Entry 9II3 (electron microscopy, 3.90 A resolution); this record covers chains A and S of the 4 polymer chains in the assembly.

# Chain A
Protein: Beta-arrestin-1
Source organism: Homo sapiens
UniProtKB: P49407 (ARRB1_HUMAN); residues 1-418 here = UniProt positions 1-418
Chain sequence (418 residues; numbered 1 to 418; the number before each row is that of its first residue):
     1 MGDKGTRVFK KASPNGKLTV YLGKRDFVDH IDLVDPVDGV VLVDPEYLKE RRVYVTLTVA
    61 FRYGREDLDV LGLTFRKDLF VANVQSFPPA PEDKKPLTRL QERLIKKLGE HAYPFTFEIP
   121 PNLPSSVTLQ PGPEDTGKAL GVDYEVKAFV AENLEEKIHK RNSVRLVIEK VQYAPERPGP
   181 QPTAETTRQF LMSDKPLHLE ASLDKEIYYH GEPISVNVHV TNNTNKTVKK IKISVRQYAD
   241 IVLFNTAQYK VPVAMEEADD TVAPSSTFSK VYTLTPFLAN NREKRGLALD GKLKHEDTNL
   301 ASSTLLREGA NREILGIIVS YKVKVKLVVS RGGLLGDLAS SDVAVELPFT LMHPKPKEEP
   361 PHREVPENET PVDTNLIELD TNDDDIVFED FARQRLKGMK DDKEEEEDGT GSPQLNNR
Disordered / not traced: 1-4, 90-93, 310-311, 330-340, 369-418
Construct notes: conflict Val59 (Cys in P49407), Ser125 (Cys in P49407), Leu140 (Cys in P49407), Val150 (Cys in P49407), Glu169 (Arg in P49407), Val242 (Cys in P49407), Val251 (Cys in P49407), Ser269 (Cys in P49407)
Swiss-Prot annotation at these positions:
  - motif: Asp385 to Arg395 ([DE]-X(1,2)-F-X-X-[FL]-X-X-X-R motif)
  - binding site (1D-myo-inositol hexakisphosphate): Lys250, Met255, Lys324, Lys326
  - modified residue: Tyr47 (Phosphotyrosine), Ser412 (Phosphoserine)

# Chain S
Protein: scFv30
Source organism: Mus musculus
Notes: antibody fragment or engineered binder
Chain sequence (251 residues; row label = number of the first residue in the row; note: 879 numbers in that range are skipped by the numbering (no residue carries them; nothing is unmodelled there)):
     1 SDIQMTQSPS SLSASVGDRV TITCRASQSV SSAVAWYQQK PGKAPKLLIY SASSLYSGVP
    61 SRFSGSRSGT DFTLTISSLQ PEDFATYYCQ QYKYVPVTFG QGTKVEI
   987 KGTTAASGSS GGSSSGAEVQ LVESGGGLVQ PGGSLRLSCA ASGFNVYSSS IHWVRQAPGK
  1047 GLEWVASISS YYGYTYYADS VKGRFTISAD TSKNTAYLQM NSLRAEDTAV YYCARSRQFW
  1107 YSGLDYWGQG TLVTVSSAHH HHHH
Disordered / not traced: 1, 987-1005, 1122-1130
Cystine bridges: Cys24-Cys89, Cys1025-Cys1099

# Chain A / chain S interface
Residue-residue contacts (45):
  Arg7(A) - Ser32(S)
  His210(A) - Phe1105(S)
  Gly211(A) - Tyr1033(S)
  Gly211(A) - Ser1034(S)
  Pro213(A) - Asn1031(S)
  Thr275(A) - Tyr1033(S)
  Pro276(A) - Tyr1057(S)
  Phe277(A) - Tyr1033(S)  hydrophobic
  Phe277(A) - Tyr1057(S)  hydrophobic
  Leu278(A) - Tyr1057(S)  hydrogen bond (backbone-backbone)
  Leu278(A) - Tyr1058(S)  hydrophobic
  Ala279(A) - Ser1056(S)
  Ala279(A) - Tyr1057(S)  hydrogen bond (backbone-backbone)
  Ala279(A) - Tyr1058(S)
  Ala279(A) - Gly1059(S)
  Arg282(A) - Tyr1058(S)  hydrogen bond (side chain-backbone)
  Arg282(A) - Tyr1060(S)
  Asp297(A) - Tyr1058(S)  hydrogen bond (backbone-side chain)
  Asp297(A) - Tyr1060(S)  hydrogen bond
  Thr298(A) - Tyr1058(S)  hydrogen bond (backbone-side chain)
  Asn299(A) - Tyr1057(S)
  Asn299(A) - Tyr1058(S)  hydrogen bond (backbone-side chain)
  Asn299(A) - Phe1105(S)
  Leu300(A) - Tyr1057(S)  hydrogen bond (backbone-side chain)
  His353(A) - Phe1105(S)
  His353(A) - Trp1106(S)
  Pro354(A) - Arg1103(S)
  Pro356(A) - Trp1106(S)
  Lys357(A) - Tyr50(S)
  Glu358(A) - Ser51(S)  hydrogen bond
  Pro360(A) - Trp1106(S)  hydrophobic
  Pro361(A) - Trp1106(S)
  Arg363(A) - Lys93(S)
  Glu364(A) - Tyr1060(S)
  Glu364(A) - Tyr1062(S)  hydrogen bond
  Val365(A) - Tyr92(S)
  Val365(A) - Lys93(S)
  Val365(A) - Phe1105(S)
  Val365(A) - Tyr1107(S)  hydrophobic
  Pro366(A) - Tyr92(S)
  Pro366(A) - Lys93(S)
  Pro366(A) - Val95(S)  hydrophobic
  Glu367(A) - Lys93(S)  hydrogen bond (backbone-backbone)
  Glu367(A) - Tyr94(S)
  Asn368(A) - Val95(S)
Interface residues without a listed pair, chain A (28 interface residues in all): Glu212
Interface residues without a listed pair, chain S (21 interface residues in all): Arg67

# Summary
Chain A and chain S form an interface of 28 and 21 residues respectively, with 11 hydrogen bonds. Among the
polar pairs are Arg282(A)-Tyr1058(S), Asp297(A)-Tyr1058(S) and Asp297(A)-Tyr1060(S). From UniProt: 4 residues
binding 1D-myo-inositol hexakisphosphate on chain A.
Here chain A is Beta-arrestin-1 (Homo sapiens) and chain S is scFv30 (Mus musculus). Entry 9II3 (Cryo-EM
Structure of the 2:1 Complex of mGlu3 and beta-arrestin1) was determined by electron microscopy together with
9II2 from the same study.
